4C31 - chains E and Y of the 8 polymer chains in the assembly; structure by X-ray diffraction, 3.00 A resolution.

Chain E:
Molecule: Protein SUS1
Organism: Saccharomyces cerevisiae
UniProtKB: Q6WNK7 (SUS1_YEAST); residue numbers follow UniProt; this construct covers 1-96
Amino-acid sequence (96 residues; row label = number of the first residue in the row):
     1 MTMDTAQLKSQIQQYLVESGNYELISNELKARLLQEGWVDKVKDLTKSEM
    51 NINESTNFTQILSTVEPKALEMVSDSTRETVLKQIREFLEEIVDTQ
Disordered / not traced: 1-3, 96
UniProt features mapped onto this chain:
  - cross-link: Lys-68 (Glycyl lysine isopeptide (Lys-Gly) (interchain with G-Cter in ubiquitin))
  - mutagenesis: Glu-18 to Gly-20 (In sus1-10; dissociates from TREX-2 while leaving its interaction with SAGA intact), Gly-37 to Trp-38 (In sus1-11; impairs binding to both TREX-2 and SAGA), Val-73 to Asp-75 (In sus1-12; dissociates from TREX-2 while leaving its interaction with SAGA intact)

Chain Y:
Molecule: Nucleoporin NUP1
Organism: Saccharomyces cerevisiae
UniProtKB: P20676 (NUP1_YEAST); residue numbers follow UniProt; this construct covers 322-355
Amino-acid sequence (36 residues; numbered 320 to 355; the number before each row is that of its first residue):
   320 GSPKKDKESIVLPTVGFDFIKDNETPSKKTSPKATS
Disordered / not traced: 320-325, 332-355
Sequence notes: expression tag (320-321)

Chain E / chain Y interface:
Pairs across the interface - 14 pairs, chain E then chain Y:
  Leu-8(E) / Glu-327(Y)
  Leu-8(E) / Ile-329(Y)  hydrophobic
  Gln-11(E) / Ile-329(Y)
  Tyr-15(E) / Ile-329(Y)  hydrophobic
  Tyr-15(E) / Leu-331(Y)  hydrophobic
  Ile-92(E) / Ser-328(Y)
  Ile-92(E) / Ile-329(Y)  hydrophobic
  Ile-92(E) / Val-330(Y)  hydrogen bond (backbone-backbone)
  Ile-92(E) / Leu-331(Y)
  Val-93(E) / Glu-327(Y)
  Val-93(E) / Ser-328(Y)
  Asp-94(E) / Glu-327(Y)
  Asp-94(E) / Ser-328(Y)  hydrogen bond (backbone-backbone)
  Asp-94(E) / Val-330(Y)
Other interface residues (no listed pair), chain E (8 interface residues in all): Ile-12, Glu-91

In short:
The interface between chain E and chain Y involves 8 residues on one side and 5 on the other; the contacts
include 2 hydrogen bonds. Backbone hydrogen bonds pair Ile-92(E)/Val-330(Y) and Asp-94(E)/Ser-328(Y). Curated
annotation (UniProt) lists 8 mutagenesis sites on chain E.
Here chain E is Protein SUS1 and chain Y is Nucleoporin NUP1, both from Saccharomyces cerevisiae. Entry 4C31
(Nup1:Sac3:Sus1 complex) was determined by X-ray diffraction (same publication as 4MBE).
